Entry 3C9V (electron microscopy, 4.70 A resolution (low resolution: residue-level contacts below are approximate; hydrogen-bond / salt-bridge calls are withheld)); this record covers chains H and I of the 14 polymer chains in the assembly.

Chain H (and I):
Protein: 60 kDa chaperonin
Organism: Escherichia coli
Notes: chain I of this document is another copy of the same molecule, construct and numbering; everything in this record applies to it too
UniProt: P0A6F5 (CH60_ECOLI); residues 2-527 here = UniProt positions 2-527
Amino-acid sequence (526 residues; numbered 2 to 527; the number before each row is that of its first residue):
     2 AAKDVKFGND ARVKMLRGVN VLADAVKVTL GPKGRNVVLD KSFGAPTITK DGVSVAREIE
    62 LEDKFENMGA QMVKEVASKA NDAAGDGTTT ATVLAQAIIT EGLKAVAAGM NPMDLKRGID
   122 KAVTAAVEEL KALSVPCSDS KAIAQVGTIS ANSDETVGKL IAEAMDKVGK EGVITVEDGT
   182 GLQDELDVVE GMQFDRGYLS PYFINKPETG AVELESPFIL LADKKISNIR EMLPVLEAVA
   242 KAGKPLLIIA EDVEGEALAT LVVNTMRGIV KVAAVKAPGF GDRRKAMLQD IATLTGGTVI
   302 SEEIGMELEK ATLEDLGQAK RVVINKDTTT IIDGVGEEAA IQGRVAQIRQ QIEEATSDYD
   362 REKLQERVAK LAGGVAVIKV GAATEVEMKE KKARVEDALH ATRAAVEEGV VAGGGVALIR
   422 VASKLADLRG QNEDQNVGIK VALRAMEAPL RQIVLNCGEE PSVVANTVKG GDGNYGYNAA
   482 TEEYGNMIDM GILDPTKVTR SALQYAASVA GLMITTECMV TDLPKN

How chain H and chain I interact:
Pairs across the interface (9; chain H residue first):
  Gly35(H) - Thr517(I)
  Arg36(H) - Met514(I)
  Arg36(H) - Thr517(I)
  Arg36(H) - Glu518(I)
  Asn37(H) - Cys519(I)
  Val38(H) - Cys519(I)
  Val38(H) - Met520(I)
  Leu62(H) - Ala2(I)
  Glu63(H) - Ala2(I)
Also at the interface, not in a pair above, chain H (8 interface residues in all): Leu40, Lys42
Also at the interface, not in a pair above, chain I (9 interface residues in all): Thr516, Val521, Thr522

In short:
The interface between chain H and chain I involves 8 residues on one side and 9 on the other.
Chain H and chain I are both 60 kDa chaperonin (Escherichia coli); the structure, C7 Symmetrized Structure of
Unliganded GroEL at 4.7 Angstrom Resolution from CryoEM, was determined by electron microscopy, deposited
together with 3CAU.
